7X3X - chains E and I of the 11 polymer chains in the assembly; structure by electron microscopy, 3.20 A resolution.

# Chain E
Name: Histone H3
From: Xenopus laevis
Reference sequence: A0A310TTQ1 (A0A310TTQ1_XENLA); residues 0-135 here correspond to UniProt positions 1-136 (UniProt number = residue number + 1)
Amino-acid sequence (136 residues; numbered 0 to 135; the number before each row is that of its first residue; numbering starts at 0):
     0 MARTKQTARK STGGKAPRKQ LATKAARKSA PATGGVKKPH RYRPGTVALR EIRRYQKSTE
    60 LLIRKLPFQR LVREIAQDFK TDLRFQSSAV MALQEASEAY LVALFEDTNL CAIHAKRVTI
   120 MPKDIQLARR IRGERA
Not modelled in the structure: 0-39, 135

# Chain I
Molecule: 147-nt DNA strand
Sequence (147 nucleotides; numbered 1 to 147; the number before each row is that of its first residue):
     1 CTGGAGAATC CCGGTGCCGA GGCCGCTCAA TTGGTCGTAG ACAGCTCTAG CACCGCTTAA
    61 ACGCACGTAC GCGCTGTCCC CCGCGTTTTA ACCGCCAAGG GGATTACTCC CTAGTCTCCA
   121 GGCACGTGTC AGATATATAC ATCCTGA
Not modelled in the structure: 1

# Interface between chain E and chain I
Pairs across the interface - 19 pairs, chain E then chain I:
  Arg40(E) - DC144(I)  phosphate contact
  Arg40(E) - DT145(I)  phosphate contact
  Tyr41(E) - DC143(I)  phosphate contact
  Tyr41(E) - DC144(I)  sugar contact
  Arg42(E) - DC144(I)  hydrogen bond to the phosphate
  Arg42(E) - DT145(I)  salt bridge to the phosphate
  Thr45(E) - DC143(I)  phosphate contact
  Thr45(E) - DC144(I)  hydrogen bond to the phosphate
  Arg72(E) - DC51(I)  salt bridge to the phosphate
  Arg83(E) - DC51(I)  phosphate contact
  Phe84(E) - DG50(I)  sugar contact
  Phe84(E) - DC51(I)  hydrogen bond to the phosphate
  Gln85(E) - DG50(I)  phosphate contact
  Ser86(E) - DG50(I)  phosphate contact
  Arg116(E) - DG71(I)  phosphate contact
  Arg116(E) - DC72(I)  phosphate contact
  Val117(E) - DG71(I)  hydrogen bond to the phosphate
  Thr118(E) - DG71(I)  phosphate contact
  Met120(E) - DC72(I)  phosphate contact
Other interface residues (no listed pair), chain E (15 interface residues in all): Pro43, Lys115
Other interface residues (no listed pair), chain I (9 interface residues in all): DA69, DC70

# In short
The interface between chain E and chain I involves 15 residues on one side and 9 on the other, with 4 hydrogen
bonds and 2 salt bridges. Polar pairs include Arg42(E)-DC144(I), Thr45(E)-DC144(I) and Phe84(E)-DC51(I).
Here chain E is Histone H3 (Xenopus laevis) and chain I is a 147-nt DNA strand. Entry 7X3X (Cryo-EM structure
of N1 nucleosome-RA) was determined by electron microscopy together with 7X3T, 7X3V and 7X3W from the same
study.
